Entry 4CH7 (X-ray diffraction, 2.00 A resolution); this record covers chain A.

[Chain A]
Molecule: Nird-like protein
Organism: Hydrogenobacter thermophilus
Reference sequence: D3DFS4 (D3DFS4_HYDTT); numbering as in UniProt (aligned over 1-334)
Amino-acid sequence (342 residues; numbered 1 to 342; the number before each row is that of its first residue):
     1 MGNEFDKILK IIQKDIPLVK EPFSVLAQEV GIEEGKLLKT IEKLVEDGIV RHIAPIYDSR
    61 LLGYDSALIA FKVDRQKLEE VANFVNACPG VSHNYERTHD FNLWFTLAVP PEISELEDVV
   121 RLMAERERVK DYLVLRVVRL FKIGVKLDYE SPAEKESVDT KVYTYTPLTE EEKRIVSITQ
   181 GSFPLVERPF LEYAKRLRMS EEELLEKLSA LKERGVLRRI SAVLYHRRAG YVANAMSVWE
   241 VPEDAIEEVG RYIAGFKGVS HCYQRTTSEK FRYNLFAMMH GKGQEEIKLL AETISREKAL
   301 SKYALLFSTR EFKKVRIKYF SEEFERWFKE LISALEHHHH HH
Unresolved in the structure: 1-2, 143-161, 224-230, 338-342
Differences from the reference sequence: expression tag (335-342)
Modified residues: Mse1 (selenomethionine); Mse123, Mse199, Mse236, Mse278, Mse279 (selenomethionine; parent Met)
Curated features (UniProtKB/Swiss-Prot):
  - active site: H93
  - mutagenesis: H93 (H93A/S: Loss of activity. Does not alter binding of the substrate analog Fe-URO III; H93Q: Almost loss of activity. Does not alter binding of the substrate analog Fe-URO III), Y95 (Y95L: Does not affect didecarboxysiroheme production. Shows a reduced ability to bind the substrate analog Fe-URO III), R218 (R218A: Does not affect didecarboxysiroheme production. Shows a reduced ability to bind the substrate analog Fe-URO III; R218K: Does not affect didecarboxysiroheme production ...), R219 (R219Q: Does not affect didecarboxysiroheme production. Shows a reduced ability to bind the substrate analog Fe-URO III), H226 (H226Q: Does not affect didecarboxysiroheme production. Cannot bind the substrate analog Fe-URO III), H261 (H261A/S: Loss of activity. Abolishes binding of the substrate analog Fe-URO III), Y263 (Y263F: Does not affect didecarboxysiroheme production. Shows a reduced ability to bind the substrate analog Fe-URO III)

[Summary]
From UniProt: active-site residue H93 and 7 mutagenesis sites.
Chain A is Nird-like protein (Hydrogenobacter thermophilus); the structure, Crystal structure of the siroheme
decarboxylase NirDL, was determined by X-ray diffraction together with 4CZC from the same study.
